Entry 8YZ2 (electron microscopy, 2.68 A resolution); this record covers chains A and C of the 39 polymer chains in the assembly.

Chain A:
Molecule: Antenna pigment protein alpha chain
Organism: Dinoroseobacter shibae DFL 12
UniProt: A8LQ15 (A8LQ15_DINSH); numbering as in UniProt (aligned over 1-53)
Sequence (53 residues; numbered 1 to 53; the number before each row is that of its first residue):
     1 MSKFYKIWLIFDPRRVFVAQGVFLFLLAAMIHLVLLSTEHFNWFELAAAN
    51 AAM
Unresolved in the structure: 1, 53
Small-molecule neighbours:
  - Spheroidenone (A1EFU; (4E,16E,26E)-2-methoxy-2,6,10,14,19,23,27,31-octamethyl-dotriaconta-4,6,8,10,12,14,16,18,20,22,26,30-dodecaen-3-one), molecule 1: F4, K6, I7, L9, I10
  - Spheroidenone (A1EFU), molecule 2: P13, F17, Q20, F23, L24, L27, M30, I31, V34
  - Spheroidenone (A1EFU), molecule 3: F25, A28, A29, H32, L33, L36, W43
  - bacteriochlorophyll a (BCL), molecule 1: F4, I7, W8, F11, V16, Q20, F23, I31
  - bacteriochlorophyll a (BCL), molecule 2: G21, V22, L24, F25, A28, H32, L35, F41, W43, F44
  - bacteriochlorophyll a (BCL), molecule 3: L24, L27, A28, I31, H32, L35, F41

Chain C:
Molecule: Photosynthetic reaction center cytochrome c subunit
Organism: Dinoroseobacter shibae DFL 12
UniProt: A8LQ18 (A8LQ18_DINSH); residues 1-360 here = UniProt positions 1-360
Sequence (360 residues; row label = number of the first residue in the row):
     1 MLPKWFDEWNSKNPTDIYKPAIVVGVAGGAVFAAALLVSWGQPLATDSMQ
    51 TGPRGTGMSVPEFVSDLDTPDPTIEVFLASTSDPVIPEEGAQTAGEAYEN
   101 VDPVLADLTVENYDRLLAAMRSWTGIPDLLEDPDHYQSKVAINMIQMNQT
   151 INEEWAGHVYANAEVGVTCFTCHRGQAVPSEVWYRIDPVTENTSGWASVQ
   201 NRATSLSQFTSLPSDALYQYLLNYEQIAVHDLESRVETLPGDPTWQNTER
   251 TYSLMNYFSNSLGRNCVFCHNSRAFYDPAQHTPQWATAMLGISMVQELNN
   301 EWIVPIGEAHLPPERLGPVYNDVPKLACKTCHKGYQQPLQGLNVVADWPE
   351 LATTEGPFYD
Unresolved in the structure: 1-8
Ion coordination: heme c Fe site 1: H158, H332; heme c Fe site 2 near H173 (its only coordinating residue here); heme c Fe site 3 near H270 (its only coordinating residue here)
Small-molecule neighbours:
  - heme c (HEC), molecule 1: M120, T124, I126, L129, Y136, Q137, V140, A141, M144, I145, M147, N148, I151, V167, T168, C169, C172, H173, A177, V178, P179, V182, I303, L311, R315, P324, K325, L326, T330, C331
  - heme c (HEC), molecule 2: I151, H158, V159, Y160, A161, N162, A163, V165, G166, V167, F258, L262, F268, C269, Q284, T287, A288, G291, I292, M294, V295, L326, A327, C328, C331, H332, Q336, Q337, P338
  - heme c (HEC), molecule 3: I227, A228, V229, H230, T251, Y252, M255, N256, F258, S259, N265, C266, F268, C269, H270, F275, Y276, Q284, W285, A288, M289, I292

Chain A / chain C interface:
Pairs across the interface (28; chain A residue first):
  D12(A) - T15(C)
  R14(A) - S11(C)
  R14(A) - N13(C)
  R14(A) - I17(C)
  R15(A) - T15(C)
  R15(A) - D16(C)  hydrogen bond (side chain-backbone)
  R15(A) - K19(C)
  R15(A) - P20(C)
  V18(A) - I17(C)  hydrophobic
  V18(A) - A21(C)  hydrophobic
  A19(A) - V24(C)
  V22(A) - G25(C)
  F23(A) - V24(C)  hydrophobic
  L26(A) - G25(C)
  L26(A) - G28(C)
  L26(A) - G29(C)
  L26(A) - F32(C)
  A29(A) - F32(C)
  M30(A) - V31(C)  hydrophobic
  M30(A) - F32(C)
  M30(A) - A35(C)  hydrophobic
  L33(A) - F32(C)  hydrophobic
  L33(A) - L36(C)  hydrophobic
  L33(A) - W40(C)  hydrogen bond (backbone-side chain)
  V34(A) - S39(C)
  L36(A) - W40(C)  hydrophobic
  S37(A) - S39(C)
  S37(A) - W40(C)

Overview:
14 residues of chain A face 18 of chain C across their interface; the contacts include 2 hydrogen bonds. Among
the polar pairs are R15(A)-D16(C) and L33(A)-W40(C). Bound to chain A: 3 copies of Spheroidenone and 3 copies
of bacteriochlorophyll a.
Here chain A is Antenna pigment protein alpha chain and chain C is Photosynthetic reaction center cytochrome c
subunit, both from Dinoroseobacter shibae DFL 12. Entry 8YZ2 (Cryo-EM structure of a tri-heme
cytochrome-associated RC-LH1 complex from a marine photoheterotrophic bacterium, purified with magnesium ...)
was determined by electron microscopy, deposited together with 8YY9 and 9KM0.
